PDB entry 7PAJ | electron microscopy, 7.30 A resolution (low resolution: residue-level contacts below are approximate; hydrogen-bond / salt-bridge calls are withheld) | chains i and 3 of the 56 polymer chains in the assembly

# Chain i
Name: 50S ribosomal protein L13
Organism: Mycoplasma pneumoniae M129
Reference sequence: P75178 (RL13_MYCPN); numbering as in UniProt (aligned over 1-146)
Chain sequence (146 residues; numbered 1 to 146; the number before each row is that of its first residue):
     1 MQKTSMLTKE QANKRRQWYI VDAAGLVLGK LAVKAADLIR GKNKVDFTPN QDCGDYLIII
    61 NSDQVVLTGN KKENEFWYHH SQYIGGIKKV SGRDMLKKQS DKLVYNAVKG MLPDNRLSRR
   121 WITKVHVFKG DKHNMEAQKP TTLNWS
Unresolved in the structure: 1-2

# Chain 3
Molecule: 23S ribosomal RNA
Organism: Mycoplasma pneumoniae M129
Sequence (2907 nucleotides; each row starts with the number of its first residue):
     1 UACAAUAAGU UACUAAGGGC UUAUGGUGGA UGCCUUGGCA CUAAUAGGCG AUGAAGGACG
    61 UGUUAACCUG CGAUAAGCUU CGGGUAGGUG GUAAGAACCU CAGAUCCGGA GAUUUCCGAA
   121 UGGAGCAAUC CGGUAGUUGG AAACAGCUAU CAUUAAUUGA UGAAUAAAUA GUCAAUUAAA
   181 GCAAUACGUG GUGAAGUGAA ACAUCUCAGU AGCCACAGGA AAAGAAAACG AAUGUGAUUC
   241 CGUGUGUAGU GGCGAGCGAA AGCGGAACAG GCCAAACUUA UCAUUAGAUA GGGGUUGUAG
   301 GGCUUGCAAU GUGGACUUGA AAACGAUAGA AGAAGCUGUU GGAAAGCAGC GCGCAAAAGG
   361 GUGAUAGCCC CGUAUUUGAA AUUGUUUUCA UACCUAGCGA GAUCCCUGAG UAGCUCGGAA
   421 AACGUUAUUU UGAGUGAAUC UGCCCAGACC AUUGGGUAAG CCUAAAUACU AAUUAGUGAC
   481 CGAUAGCGAA ACAGUACCGU GAGGGAAAGG UGAAAAGAAC CCAGAGAUGG GAGUGAAAUA
   541 GAUUCUGAAA CCAUAUGCCU ACAACGUGUC AGAGCACAUU AAUGUGUGAU GGCGUGCGUU
   601 UUGAAGUAUG AGCCGGCGAG UUAUGAUAGC AAGCGUUAGU UAACCAGGAG AUGGGGAGCU
   661 GUAGCGAAAG CGAGUUUUAA AAGAGCGUUU GUUUGUUAUU AUAGACCCGA AACGGGUUGA
   721 GCUAGUCAUG AGCAGGUUGA AGGUUGAGUA ACAUCAACUG GAGGACCGAA CCGACUCUCG
   781 UUGAAACGAU AGCGGAUGAC UUGUGAUUAG GGGUGAAAUU CCAAUCGAAA UCCGUGAUAG
   841 CUGGUUCUCG UCGAAAUAGC UUUAAGGCUA GCGUGAGAUC ACAAAUAAGU GGAGGUAAAG
   901 CUACUGAAUG UAUGAUGGCG CCACCUAGGC GUACUGAAUA CAAUUAAACU CUGAAUGCCA
   961 UUUAUUUUAU UCUCGCAGUC AGACAGUGGG GGAUAAGCUU CAUUGUCAAG AGGGGAAGAG
  1021 CCCAGAUCAU UAAAUAAGGU CCCCAAAAUA UACUAAGUGG AAAAGGAUGU GAAAGUGCUA
  1081 AAACAGCAAG GAUGUUGGCU UAGAAGCAGC CAUCGUUUAA AGAGUGCGUA ACAGCUCACU
  1141 UGUCGAGUGU UUUUGCGCCG AAGAUGUAAC GGGGCUAAGU AUAUUACCGA AUUUAUGGAU
  1201 AAGAUUUAUA UCUUGUGGUA GACGAGCGUU GUAUUGGAGU UGAAGUCAAA GCGUGAGCAU
  1261 UGGUGGAUCC AAUACAAGUG AGAAUGCCGG CAUGAGUAAC GCUUGGGAGU GAGAAUCUCC
  1321 CAAACCGAUU GACUAAGGUU UCCUGGACCA GGGUCGUCCU UCCAGGGUUA GUCUGGACCU
  1381 AAGCUGAGGC UGAAAAGCGU AGGCGAUGGA CAACAGGUUA AUAUUCCUGU ACUUACAGUU
  1441 AGACUGAUGG AGUGACAAAG AAGGUUUUCC ACCCCCAUAA UUGGAUUUGG GGAUAAAUCA
  1501 UAAGGUGGUA CAAUAGGCAA AUCCGUUGUG CAUAACAUUG AGUGAUGAUG UCGAGUGAAU
  1561 GAGUGAUCAA GUAGCGAAGG UGGUAUUAAU CAUGCUUUCA AGAAAAGCUU CUAGGGUUAA
  1621 UCUAGCUGUA ACCAGUACCG AGAACGAACA CACGUAGUCA AGGAGAGGAU CCUAAGGUUA
  1681 GCGAGUGAAC UAUAGCCAAG GAACUCUGCA AAUUAACCCC GUAAGUUAGC GAGAAGGGGU
  1741 GCUUAUGUAA AAGUAAGCCG CAGUGAAGAA CGAGGGGGGA CUGUUUAACU AAAACACAAC
  1801 UCUAUGCCAA ACCGUAAGGU GAUGUAUAUG GGGUGACACC UGCCCAGUGC UGGAAGGUUA
  1861 AAGAAGGAGG UUAGCGCAAG CGAAGCUUUU AACUGAAGCC CCAGUGAACG GCGGCCGUAA
  1921 CUAUAACGGU CCUAAGGUAG CGAAAUUCCU AGUCGGGUAA AUUCCGUCCC GCUUGAAUGG
  1981 UGUAACCAUC UCUUGACUGU CUCGGCUAUA GACUCGGUGA AAUCCAGGUA CGGGUGAAGA
  2041 CACCCGUUAG GCGCAACGGG ACGGAAAGAC CCCGUGAAGC UUUACUGUAG CUUAAUAUUG
  2101 AUCAGGACAU UAUCAUGUAG AGAAUAGGUA GGAGCAAUCG AUGCAAGUUC GCUAGGACUU
  2161 GUUGAUGCGA AAGGUGGAAU ACUACCCUUG GUUGUGUGCU GUUCUAAUUG GUAACUGUUA
  2221 UCCAGUUUCA AGACAGUGUU AGGUGGGCAG UUUGACUGGG GCGGUCGCCU CCUAAAAGGU
  2281 AACGGAGGCG UACAAAGGUA CCUUCAGUAC GGUUGGAAAU CGUAUGUAGA GUGUAAUGGU
  2341 GUAAGGGUGC UUGACUGUGA GACAUACAGG UCGAACAGGU GAGAAAUCAG GUCAUAGUGA
  2401 UCCGGUGGUC CAGUAUGGAA UGGCCAUCGC UCAACGGAUA AAAGCUACUC CGGGGAUAAC
  2461 AGGCUGAUAC UGCCCAAGAG UUCAUAUCGA CGGCAGUGUU UGGCACCUCG AUGUCGACUC
  2521 AUCUCAUCCU CGAGCUGAAG CAGGUUCGAA GGGUUCGGCU GUUCGCCGAU UAAAGAGAUA
  2581 CGUGAGUUGG GUUCAAACCG UCGUGAGACA GGUUGGUCCC UAUCUAUUGU GCCCGUAGGA
  2641 AGAUUGAAGA GUGUUGCUUC UAGUACGAGA GGACCGAAGC GAGGACACCU CUUAUGCUCC
  2701 AGUUGUAGCG CCAGCUGCAC CGCUGGGUAG UAACGUGUCU AUUAGAUAAA CGCUGAAAGC
  2761 AUCUAAGUGU GAAACUAUCU CAAAGAUUAA UCUUCCCAUU UCGCAAGAAA GUAAGAGCCG
  2821 UCAAAGACGA UGACGUUGAU AGGUUACAGG UGUAAGCAUA GUGAUAUGUU GAGCUGAGUA
  2881 AUACUAAUUG CUCGAGGACU UAUUGGA
Unresolved in the structure: 1-7, 923-927, 1560-1569, 2901-2907

# How chain i and chain 3 interact
Residue-residue contacts (83):
  Lys-3(i) / U583(3)
  Ser-5(i) / U1031(3)
  Ser-5(i) / A1032(3)
  Met-6(i) / A571(3)
  Met-6(i) / G572(3)
  Met-6(i) / U1031(3)
  Leu-7(i) / U1031(3)
  Gln-11(i) / G572(3)
  Gln-11(i) / A573(3)
  Ala-12(i) / A573(3)
  Arg-16(i) / U10(3)
  Val-27(i) / U1176(3)
  Leu-28(i) / G1174(3)
  Leu-28(i) / C1175(3)
  Gly-29(i) / A1178(3)
  Val-33(i) / C1042(3)
  Arg-40(i) / C1042(3)
  Arg-40(i) / C1043(3)
  Lys-42(i) / C1043(3)
  Lys-42(i) / A1045(3)
  Lys-42(i) / A1046(3)
  Pro-49(i) / G591(3)
  Asn-50(i) / A571(3)
  Asn-50(i) / G572(3)
  Asn-50(i) / A589(3)
  Asn-50(i) / U590(3)
  Tyr-56(i) / G9(3)
  Tyr-56(i) / U10(3)
  Thr-68(i) / U1176(3)
  Lys-71(i) / G1057(3)
  Lys-71(i) / C1175(3)
  Lys-71(i) / U1176(3)
  Asn-74(i) / G1057(3)
  Trp-77(i) / G1174(3)
  Tyr-78(i) / U1167(3)
  His-79(i) / A2648(3)
  His-79(i) / G2649(3)
  His-80(i) / G1166(3)
  Ser-81(i) / G2649(3)
  Ser-81(i) / A2650(3)
  Tyr-83(i) / A2650(3)
  Ile-84(i) / U2522(3)
  Ile-84(i) / C2523(3)
  Gly-85(i) / G1166(3)
  Ile-87(i) / G1166(3)
  Ile-87(i) / U1167(3)
  Lys-88(i) / U2776(3)
  Lys-88(i) / A2777(3)
  Arg-93(i) / A2746(3)
  Arg-93(i) / U2747(3)
  Gln-99(i) / A2648(3)
  Lys-102(i) / U2788(3)
  Tyr-105(i) / U2788(3)
  Ala-107(i) / G1173(3)
  Ala-107(i) / G1174(3)
  Lys-109(i) / U2047(3)
  Lys-109(i) / U2048(3)
  Gly-110(i) / G1172(3)
  Gly-110(i) / G1173(3)
  Met-111(i) / C1042(3)
  Met-111(i) / C1043(3)
  Met-111(i) / G1173(3)
  Leu-112(i) / C1043(3)
  Pro-113(i) / C1043(3)
  Pro-113(i) / C1044(3)
  Asp-114(i) / G2046(3)
  Asn-115(i) / G591(3)
  Asn-115(i) / G592(3)
  Arg-116(i) / A563(3)
  Arg-116(i) / A564(3)
  Arg-116(i) / U590(3)
  Arg-116(i) / G591(3)
  Arg-116(i) / G2028(3)
  Leu-117(i) / U590(3)
  Leu-117(i) / G591(3)
  Arg-119(i) / C562(3)
  Arg-119(i) / A563(3)
  Arg-119(i) / A564(3)
  Arg-119(i) / U2788(3)
  Arg-120(i) / C562(3)
  Arg-120(i) / A563(3)
  Thr-123(i) / U2788(3)
  Met-135(i) / A8(3)
Also at the interface, not in a pair above, chain i (56 interface residues in all): Trp-18, Gln-51, Leu-67, Asn-70, Gln-82, Gly-86, Leu-103, Asn-106, Val-108
Also at the interface, not in a pair above, chain 3 (48 interface residues in all): C1041, U2627, U2628, U2787

# Overview
The interface between chain i and chain 3 involves 56 residues on one side and 48 on the other.
Here chain i is 50S ribosomal protein L13 and chain 3 is 23S ribosomal RNA, both from Mycoplasma pneumoniae
M129. Entry 7PAJ (70S ribosome with EF-Tu-tRNA, P- and E-site tRNAs in Mycoplasma pneumoniae cells) was
determined by electron microscopy (same publication as 7OOC, 7OOD, 7P6Z, 7PAH, 7PAI, 7PAK and 23 further
entries).
